PDB entry 3L7Z | X-ray diffraction, 2.41 A resolution | chains C and G of the 9 polymer chains in the assembly

[Chain C]
Protein: Probable exosome complex RNA-binding protein 1
Source organism: Sulfolobus solfataricus
UniProt: Q9UXC4 (ECR1_SULSO); residues 1-249 here = UniProt positions 1-249
Amino-acid sequence (249 residues; numbered 1 to 249; the number before each row is that of its first residue):
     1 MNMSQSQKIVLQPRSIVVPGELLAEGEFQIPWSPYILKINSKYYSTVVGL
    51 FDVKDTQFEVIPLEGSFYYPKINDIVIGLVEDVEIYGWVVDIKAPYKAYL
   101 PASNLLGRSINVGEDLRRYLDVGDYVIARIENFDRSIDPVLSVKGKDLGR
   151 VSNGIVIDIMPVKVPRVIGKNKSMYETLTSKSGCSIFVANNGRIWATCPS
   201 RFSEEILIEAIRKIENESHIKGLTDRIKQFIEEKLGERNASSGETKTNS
Unresolved in the structure: 1-6, 229-249

[Chain G]
Protein: Probable exosome complex exonuclease 2
Source organism: Sulfolobus solfataricus
Notes: EC 3.1.13.-
UniProt: Q9UXC0 (ECX2_SULSO); aligned to UniProt positions 1-271 over residues 1-271 (the alignment contains insertions or deletions, so no single offset holds)
Amino-acid sequence (271 residues; numbered 1 to 271; the number before each row is that of its first residue):
     1 MSSTPSNQNIIPIIKKESIVSLFEKGIRQDGRKLTDYRPLSITLDYAKKA
    51 DGSALVKLGTTMVLAGTKLEIDKPYEDTPNQGNLIVNVELLPLAYTTFEP
   101 GPPDENAIELARVVDRSLRDSKALDLTKLVIEPGKSVWTVWLDVYVLDYG
   151 GNVLDACTLASVAALYNTKVYKVEQISVNKNEVVGKLPLNYPVVTISVAK
   201 VDKYLVVDPDLDEESIMDAKISFSYTPDLKIVGIQKSGKGSMSLQDIDQA
   251 ENTARSTAVKLLEELKKHLGI
Unresolved in the structure: 271
Construct notes: engineered mutation T96 (Glu in Q9UXC0)

[Chain C / chain G interface]
Contacting residue pairs (14):
  L79(C) - I10(G)
  L79(C) - P12(G)  hydrophobic
  V80(C) - I10(G)
  E81(C) - I10(G)
  V122(C) - I10(G)  hydrophobic
  G123(C) - I10(G)
  G123(C) - P12(G)
  G123(C) - I13(G)  hydrogen bond (backbone-backbone)
  D124(C) - I13(G)
  Y125(C) - P12(G)  hydrophobic
  Y125(C) - I14(G)  hydrophobic
  N153(C) - I14(G)
  G154(C) - I14(G)
  E204(C) - L22(G)
Also at the interface, not in a pair above, chain G (7 interface residues in all): N9, I11

[In short]
The interface between chain C and chain G involves 10 residues on one side and 7 on the other, with 1 hydrogen
bond. Its one hydrogen bond, G123(C)-I13(G), is backbone to backbone.
Here chain C is Probable exosome complex RNA-binding protein 1 and chain G is Probable exosome complex
exonuclease 2, both from Sulfolobus solfataricus. Entry 3L7Z (Crystal structure of the S. solfataricus
archaeal exosome) was determined by X-ray diffraction.
